PDB entry 3JAC | electron microscopy, 4.80 A resolution (low resolution: residue-level contacts below are approximate; hydrogen-bond / salt-bridge calls are withheld) | chains A and B of the 3 polymer chains in the assembly

Chain A (and B):
Molecule: Piezo-type mechanosensitive ion channel component 1
Source organism: Mus musculus
Notes: chain B of this document is another copy of the same molecule, construct and numbering; everything in this record applies to it too
UniProt: E2JF22 (PIEZ1_MOUSE); residues 1959-2547 carry their UniProt numbers (589 of 2547 residues fall inside the UniProt entry; the rest is not from it)
Sequence (2553 residues; numbered 1 to 2553; the number before each row is that of its first residue; X marks 1960 residues of unknown identity (built as UNK)):
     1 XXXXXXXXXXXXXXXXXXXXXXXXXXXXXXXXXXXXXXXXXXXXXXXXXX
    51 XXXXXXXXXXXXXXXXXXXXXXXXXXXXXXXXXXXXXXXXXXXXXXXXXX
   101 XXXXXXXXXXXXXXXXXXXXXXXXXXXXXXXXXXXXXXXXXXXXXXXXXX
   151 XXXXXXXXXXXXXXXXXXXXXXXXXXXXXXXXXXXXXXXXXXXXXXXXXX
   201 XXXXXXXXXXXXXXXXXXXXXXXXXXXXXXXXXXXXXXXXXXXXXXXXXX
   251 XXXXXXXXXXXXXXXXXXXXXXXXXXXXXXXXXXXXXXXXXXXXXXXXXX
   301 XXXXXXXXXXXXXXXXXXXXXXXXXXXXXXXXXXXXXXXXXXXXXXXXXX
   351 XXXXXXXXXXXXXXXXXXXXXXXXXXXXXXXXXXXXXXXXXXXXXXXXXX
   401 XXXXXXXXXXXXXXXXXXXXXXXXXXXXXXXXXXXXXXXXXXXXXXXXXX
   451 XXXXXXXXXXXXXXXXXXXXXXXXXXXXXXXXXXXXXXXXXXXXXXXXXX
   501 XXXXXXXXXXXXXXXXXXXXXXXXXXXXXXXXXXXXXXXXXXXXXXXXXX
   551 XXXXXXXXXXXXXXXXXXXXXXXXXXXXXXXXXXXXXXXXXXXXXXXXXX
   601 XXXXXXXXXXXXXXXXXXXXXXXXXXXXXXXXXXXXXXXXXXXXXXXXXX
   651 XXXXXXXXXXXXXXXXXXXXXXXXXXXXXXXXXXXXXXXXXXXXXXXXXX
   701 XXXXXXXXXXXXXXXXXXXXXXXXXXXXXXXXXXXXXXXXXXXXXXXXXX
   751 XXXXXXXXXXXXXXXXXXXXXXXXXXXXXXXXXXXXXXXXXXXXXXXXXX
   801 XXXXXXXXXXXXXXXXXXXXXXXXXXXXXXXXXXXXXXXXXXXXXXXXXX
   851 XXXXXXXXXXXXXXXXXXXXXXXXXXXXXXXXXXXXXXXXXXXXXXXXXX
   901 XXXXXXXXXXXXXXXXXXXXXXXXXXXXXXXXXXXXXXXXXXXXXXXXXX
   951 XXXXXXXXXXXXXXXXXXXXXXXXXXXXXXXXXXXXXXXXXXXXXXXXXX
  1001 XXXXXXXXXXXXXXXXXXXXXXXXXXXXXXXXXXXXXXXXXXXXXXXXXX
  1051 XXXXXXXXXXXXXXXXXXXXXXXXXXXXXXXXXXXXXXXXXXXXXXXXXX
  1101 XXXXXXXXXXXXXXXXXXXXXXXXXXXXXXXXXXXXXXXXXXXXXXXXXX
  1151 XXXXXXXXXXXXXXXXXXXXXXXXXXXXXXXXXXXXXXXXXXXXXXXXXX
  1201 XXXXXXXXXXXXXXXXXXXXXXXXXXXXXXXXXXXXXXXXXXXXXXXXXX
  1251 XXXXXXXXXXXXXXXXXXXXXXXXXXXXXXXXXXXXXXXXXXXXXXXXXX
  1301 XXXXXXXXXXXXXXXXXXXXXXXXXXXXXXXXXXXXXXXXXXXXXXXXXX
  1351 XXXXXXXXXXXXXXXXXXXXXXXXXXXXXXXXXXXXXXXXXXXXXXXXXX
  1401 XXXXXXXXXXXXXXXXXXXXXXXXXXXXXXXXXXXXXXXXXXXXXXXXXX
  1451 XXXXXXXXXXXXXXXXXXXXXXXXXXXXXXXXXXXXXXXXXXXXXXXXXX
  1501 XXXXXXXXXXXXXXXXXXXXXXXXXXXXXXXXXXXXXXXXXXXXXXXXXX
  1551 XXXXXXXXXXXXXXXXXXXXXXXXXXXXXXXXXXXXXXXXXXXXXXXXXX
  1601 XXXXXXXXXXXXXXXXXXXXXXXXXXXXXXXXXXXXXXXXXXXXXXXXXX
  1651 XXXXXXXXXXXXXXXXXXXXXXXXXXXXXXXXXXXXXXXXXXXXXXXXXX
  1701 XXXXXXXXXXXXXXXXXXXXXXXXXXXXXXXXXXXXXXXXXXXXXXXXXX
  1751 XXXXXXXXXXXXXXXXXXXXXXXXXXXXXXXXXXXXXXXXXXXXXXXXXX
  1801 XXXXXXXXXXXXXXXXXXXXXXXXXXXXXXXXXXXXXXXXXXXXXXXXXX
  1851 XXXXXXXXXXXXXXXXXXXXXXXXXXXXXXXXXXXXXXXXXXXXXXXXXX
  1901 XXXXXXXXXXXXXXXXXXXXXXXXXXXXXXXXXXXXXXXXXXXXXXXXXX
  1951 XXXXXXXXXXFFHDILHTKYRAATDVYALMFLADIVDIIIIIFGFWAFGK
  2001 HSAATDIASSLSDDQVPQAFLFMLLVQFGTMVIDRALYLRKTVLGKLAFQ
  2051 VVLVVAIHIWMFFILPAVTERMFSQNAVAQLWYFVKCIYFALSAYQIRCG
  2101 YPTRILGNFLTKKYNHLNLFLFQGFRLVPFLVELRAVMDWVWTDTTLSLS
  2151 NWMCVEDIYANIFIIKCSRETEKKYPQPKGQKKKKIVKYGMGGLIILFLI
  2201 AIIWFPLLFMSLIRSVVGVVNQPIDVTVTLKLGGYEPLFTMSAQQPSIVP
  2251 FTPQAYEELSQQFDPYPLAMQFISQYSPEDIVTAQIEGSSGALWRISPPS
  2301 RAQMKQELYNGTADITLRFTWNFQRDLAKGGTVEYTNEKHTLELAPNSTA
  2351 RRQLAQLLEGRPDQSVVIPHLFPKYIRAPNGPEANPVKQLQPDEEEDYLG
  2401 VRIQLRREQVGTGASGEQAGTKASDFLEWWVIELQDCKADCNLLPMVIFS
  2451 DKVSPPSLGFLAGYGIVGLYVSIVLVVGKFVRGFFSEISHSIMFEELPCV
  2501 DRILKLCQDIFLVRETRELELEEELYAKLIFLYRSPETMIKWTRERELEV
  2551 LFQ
Unresolved in the structure: 1-200, 297-446, 472-555, 577-876, 897-996, 1020-1119, 1148-1247, 1264-1363, 1387-1486, 1515-1738, 1805-1960, 2412-2423, 2545-2553
Sequence notes: expression tag (2548-2553)
Disulfides: Cys2437-Cys2441

Interface between chain A and chain B:
Contacting residue pairs (30; chain A residue first):
  Val2068(A) with Phe2205(B)
  Asp2157(A) with Phe2485(B)
  Ile2158(A) with Glu2487(B)
  Asn2161(A) with Phe2485(B)
  Gln2244(A) with Arg2318(B)
  Gln2245(A) with Lys2339(B)
  Gly2291(A) with Glu2236(B)
  Ala2292(A) with Glu2236(B); Arg2295(B)
  Leu2293(A) with Arg2295(B); Ile2296(B)
  Ala2328(A) with Pro2382(B)
  Arg2406(A) with Pro2299(B)
  Glu2408(A) with Pro2298(B); Pro2299(B)
  Gln2409(A) with Asp2425(B)
  Val2410(A) with Asp2425(B)
  Gly2411(A) with Ser2424(B); Asp2425(B)
  Leu2427(A) with Ile2296(B)
  Trp2429(A) with Ser2297(B); Pro2298(B); Pro2299(B)
  Phe2511(A) with Ser2491(B)
  Leu2512(A) with His2490(B); Ser2491(B); Ile2492(B); Phe2494(B)
  Val2513(A) with Ser2491(B)
  Glu2515(A) with Glu2495(B)
Other interface residues (no listed pair), chain A (26 interface residues in all): Ile2162, Ser2290, Asp2326, Ser2489, Ile2510
Other interface residues (no listed pair), chain B (23 interface residues in all): Trp2294, Ile2488, Met2493, Ile2510

In short:
26 residues of chain A face 23 of chain B across their interface.
Chain A and chain B are both Piezo-type mechanosensitive ion channel component 1 (Mus musculus); the
structure, Cryo-EM study of a channel, was determined by electron microscopy, deposited together with 4RAX.
